4WHH - chains A and B; structure by X-ray diffraction, 1.90 A resolution.

# Chain A
Molecule: Serine/threonine-protein kinase PLK1
Source organism: Homo sapiens
Notes: EC 2.7.11.21
Reference sequence: P53350 (PLK1_HUMAN); numbering as in UniProt (aligned over 371-603)
Sequence (237 residues; row label = number of the first residue in the row):
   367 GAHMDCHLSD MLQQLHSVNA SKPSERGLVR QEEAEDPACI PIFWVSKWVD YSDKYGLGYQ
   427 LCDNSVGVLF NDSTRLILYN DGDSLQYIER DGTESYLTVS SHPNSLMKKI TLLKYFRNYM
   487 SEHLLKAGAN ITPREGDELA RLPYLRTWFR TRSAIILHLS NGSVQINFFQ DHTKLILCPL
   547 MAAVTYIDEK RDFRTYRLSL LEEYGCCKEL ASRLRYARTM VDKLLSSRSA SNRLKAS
Disordered / not traced: 367-372, 498-507, 593-603
Differences from the reference sequence: expression tag (367-370)
Curated features (UniProtKB/Swiss-Prot):
  - region: Ala493 to Arg507 (Linker), His538 to Lys540 (Important for interaction with phosphorylated proteins)
  - modified residue: Ser375 (Phosphoserine), Ser450 (Phosphoserine), Thr498 (Phosphothreonine)
  - cross-link: Lys492 (Glycyl lysine isopeptide (Lys-Gly) (interchain with G-Cter in ubiquitin))
  - mutagenesis: Trp414 (W414F: Abolishes interaction with CDC25C and reduces centrosomal localization; W414F: No effect on centrosomal localization, nor on S-phase progression; when asscociated with A-427 ...), Val415 (V415A: Loss of centrosomal localization and of S-phase progression; when associated with A- 414 and A-427), Leu427 (L427A: No effect on centrosomal localization, nor on S-phase progression; when associated with A-414. Loss of centrosomal localization and of S-phase progression; when associated with A- 414 and A-415), Lys492 (K492R: Severe mitotic defects leading to prometaphase delay. Increased localization at kinetochores leading to increased levels of phosphorylated BUBR1), His538 (H538A: In pincer mutant; loss of centrosomal location and decreased interaction with phosphorylated CDC25C and BUB1; when associated with M-540), Lys540 (K540M: In pincer mutant; loss of centrosomal location and decreased interaction with phosphorylated CDC25C and BUB1; when associated with A-538)

# Chain B
Molecule: C6h5(ch2)8-derivatized peptide inhibitor
Sequence (5 residues; row label = number of the first residue in the row):
     1 XXSTX
Modified / non-standard residues: QAC (N-[4-(hydroxymethyl)benzoyl]-beta-alanine) at position 1, 56A (3-(8-phenyloctyl)-L-histidine) at position 2, NH2 (amino group) at position 5; Thr4 (phosphothreonine; TPO)

# Chain A / chain B interface
Pairs across the interface (21):
  Lys413(A) with Ser3(B)
  Trp414(A) with QAC_1(B); 56A_2(B); Ser3(B), hydrogen bond (backbone-backbone)
  Val415(A) with QAC_1(B); 56A_2(B)
  Asp416(A) with QAC_1(B)
  Tyr417(A) with QAC_1(B); 56A_2(B)
  Tyr421(A) with 56A_2(B)
  Leu478(A) with 56A_2(B)
  Tyr481(A) with 56A_2(B)
  Phe482(A) with 56A_2(B)
  Tyr485(A) with 56A_2(B)
  Leu490(A) with 56A_2(B); Ser3(B); Thr4(B)
  Leu491(A) with Thr4(B), hydrogen bond (backbone-backbone)
  Arg516(A) with QAC_1(B)
  His538(A) with Thr4(B)
  Lys540(A) with Thr4(B)
Interface residues without a listed pair, chain A (17 interface residues in all): Asn533, Phe534
Interface residues without a listed pair, chain B (5 interface residues in all): NH2_5

# Overview
17 residues of chain A face 5 of chain B across their interface; the contacts include 2 hydrogen bonds.
Backbone hydrogen bonds pair Trp414(A)-Ser3(B) and Leu491(A)-Thr4(B). From UniProt: 6 mutagenesis sites on
chain A.
Here chain A is Serine/threonine-protein kinase PLK1 (Homo sapiens) and chain B is C6h5(ch2)8-derivatized
peptide inhibitor. Entry 4WHH (A New Class of Peptidomimetics Targeting the Polo-box Domain of Polo-like
kinase 1) was determined by X-ray diffraction (same publication as 4WHK and 4WHL).
